Entry 8RML (electron microscopy, 3.84 A resolution); this record covers chains A and K of the 13 polymer chains in the assembly.

# Chain A (and K)
Name: Calcium homeostasis modulator protein 4
Source organism: Homo sapiens
Notes: chain K of this document is another copy of the same molecule, construct and numbering; everything in this record applies to it too
UniProtKB: Q5JW98 (CAHM4_HUMAN); residues 2-314 here = UniProt positions 2-314
Chain sequence (322 residues; row label = number of the first residue in the row; numbering starts at 0):
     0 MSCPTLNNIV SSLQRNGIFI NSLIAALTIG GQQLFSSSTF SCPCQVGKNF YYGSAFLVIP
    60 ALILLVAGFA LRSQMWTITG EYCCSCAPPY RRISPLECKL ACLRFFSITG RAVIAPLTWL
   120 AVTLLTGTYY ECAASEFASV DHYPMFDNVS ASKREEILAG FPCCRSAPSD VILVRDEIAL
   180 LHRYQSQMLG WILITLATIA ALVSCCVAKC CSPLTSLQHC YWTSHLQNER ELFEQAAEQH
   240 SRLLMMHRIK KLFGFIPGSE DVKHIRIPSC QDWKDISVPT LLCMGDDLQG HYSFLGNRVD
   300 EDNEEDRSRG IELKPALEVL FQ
Disordered / not traced: 0-4, 83-93, 279-321 (chain K: 0-4, 83-93, 256-321)
Disulfides: C41-C131, C43-C162
Differences from the reference sequence: initiating methionine (0); expression tag (1, 315-321)

# Chain A / chain K interface
Pairs across the interface - 27 pairs, chain A then chain K:
  F34(A) - L124(K)  hydrophobic
  F34(A) - W190(K)  hydrophobic
  S40(A) - R182(K)
  Q44(A) - L180(K)
  Y51(A) - Y183(K)  hydrophobic
  Y51(A) - Q186(K)
  F55(A) - W190(K)  hydrophobic
  I58(A) - W190(K)  hydrophobic
  V65(A) - T197(K)
  W75(A) - L201(K)  hydrophobic
  E233(A) - R14(K)  salt bridge
  A236(A) - Y220(K)
  H239(A) - Y220(K)  hydrogen bond
  S240(A) - Y220(K)
  S240(A) - H224(K)
  S240(A) - N227(K)  hydrogen bond
  R241(A) - N227(K)
  L243(A) - Y220(K)
  M244(A) - L231(K)  hydrophobic
  M245(A) - L231(K)  hydrophobic
  I248(A) - A235(K)  hydrophobic
  F252(A) - A235(K)  hydrophobic
  P256(A) - Q238(K)
  G257(A) - Q238(K)
  I264(A) - H239(K)
  I266(A) - H239(K)
  P278(A) - E228(K)
Also at the interface, not in a pair above, chain A (34 interface residues in all): T38, P42, C43, Y50, F232, E237, R247, F254, D260, I275, S276
Also at the interface, not in a pair above, chain K (26 interface residues in all): E80, L179, T194, C204, L216, W221, S223, F232, L242

# Summary
34 residues of chain A and 26 residues of chain K are in contact; the contacts include 2 hydrogen bonds and 1
salt bridge. Polar contacts include E233(A)-R14(K), H239(A)-Y220(K) and S240(A)-N227(K).
Chain A and chain K are both Calcium homeostasis modulator protein 4 (Homo sapiens); the structure, Structure
of heteromeric CALHM2/4 channel in complex with synthetic nanobody SbC4, was determined by electron
microscopy, deposited together with 8RMK, 8RMM and 8RMN.
